PDB entry 9ITX | electron microscopy, 4.10 A resolution (low resolution: residue-level contacts below are approximate; hydrogen-bond / salt-bridge calls are withheld) | chains P and Q of the 16 polymer chains in the assembly

[Chain P (and Q)]
Protein: ATP synthase subunit c
Organism: Chloroflexus aurantiacus J-10-fl
Notes: chain Q of this document is another copy of the same molecule, construct and numbering; everything in this record applies to it too
UniProtKB: A9WGS9 (ATPL_CHLAA); residues 1-76 here = UniProt positions 1-76
Sequence (76 residues; numbered 1 to 76; the number before each row is that of its first residue):
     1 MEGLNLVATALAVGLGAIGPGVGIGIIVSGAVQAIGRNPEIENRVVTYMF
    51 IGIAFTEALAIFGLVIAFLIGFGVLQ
Not modelled in the structure: 74-76 (chain Q: 73-76)
Curated features (UniProtKB/Swiss-Prot):
  - site: Glu57 (Reversibly protonated during proton transport)

[Interface between chain P and chain Q]
Pairs across the interface - 56 pairs, chain P then chain Q:
  Met1(P) - Met1(Q)
  Met1(P) - Glu2(Q)
  Glu2(P) - Glu2(Q)
  Leu4(P) - Met1(Q)
  Leu4(P) - Gly3(Q)
  Leu4(P) - Leu4(Q)
  Leu4(P) - Val7(Q)
  Asn5(P) - Leu6(Q)
  Ala8(P) - Leu6(Q)
  Ala8(P) - Val7(Q)
  Ala8(P) - Ala10(Q)
  Ala12(P) - Ala10(Q)
  Leu15(P) - Leu11(Q)
  Leu15(P) - Gly14(Q)
  Leu15(P) - Leu15(Q)
  Gly16(P) - Gly14(Q)
  Gly16(P) - Ala17(Q)
  Gly16(P) - Ile18(Q)
  Ile18(P) - Ile18(Q)
  Gly19(P) - Ile18(Q)
  Gly19(P) - Gly21(Q)
  Gly19(P) - Val22(Q)
  Gly23(P) - Gly21(Q)
  Gly23(P) - Gly25(Q)
  Ile26(P) - Gly25(Q)
  Ile26(P) - Ile26(Q)
  Ile26(P) - Ser29(Q)
  Ile27(P) - Gly25(Q)
  Ile27(P) - Val28(Q)
  Ile27(P) - Ser29(Q)
  Gly30(P) - Ser29(Q)
  Gly30(P) - Val32(Q)
  Ala31(P) - Val32(Q)
  Ala34(P) - Val32(Q)
  Arg37(P) - Gln33(Q)
  Arg37(P) - Arg37(Q)
  Asn38(P) - Gly36(Q)
  Asn38(P) - Pro39(Q)
  Ile41(P) - Ile35(Q)
  Ile41(P) - Pro39(Q)
  Arg44(P) - Glu42(Q)
  Val45(P) - Val32(Q)
  Tyr48(P) - Val28(Q)
  Phe55(P) - Ile53(Q)
  Phe55(P) - Glu57(Q)
  Thr56(P) - Gly21(Q)
  Leu59(P) - Gly21(Q)
  Leu59(P) - Ile24(Q)
  Leu59(P) - Glu57(Q)
  Phe62(P) - Val13(Q)
  Phe62(P) - Glu57(Q)
  Gly63(P) - Val13(Q)
  Ile66(P) - Val13(Q)
  Ile66(P) - Phe68(Q)
  Ile70(P) - Leu6(Q)
  Ile70(P) - Thr9(Q)
Other interface residues (no listed pair), chain P (36 interface residues in all): Leu11, Ala17, Pro20, Val22, Gln33, Glu40, Gly52
Other interface residues (no listed pair), chain Q (36 interface residues in all): Pro20, Val46, Ala60, Ile61, Leu64

[In short]
The chain P/chain Q interface involves 36 residues from each chain.
Both chains are ATP synthase subunit c (Chloroflexus aurantiacus J-10-fl). Entry 9ITX (Chloroflexus
aurantiacus ADP-bound ATP synthase, state 2, focused refinement of FO) was determined by electron microscopy
together with 9ITJ, 9ITK, 9ITL, 9ITM, 9ITN, 9ITO and 11 further entries from the same study.
